Entry 9G9C (electron microscopy, 2.72 A resolution); this record covers chains H and R of the 10 polymer chains in the assembly.

== Chain H ==
Molecule: CRISPR system Cms protein Csm5
Organism: Enterococcus italicus DSM 15952
UniProtKB: E6LHV3 (CSM5_ENTI1); numbering as in UniProt (aligned over 1-349)
Chain sequence (379 residues; numbered 1 to 379; the number before each row is that of its first residue):
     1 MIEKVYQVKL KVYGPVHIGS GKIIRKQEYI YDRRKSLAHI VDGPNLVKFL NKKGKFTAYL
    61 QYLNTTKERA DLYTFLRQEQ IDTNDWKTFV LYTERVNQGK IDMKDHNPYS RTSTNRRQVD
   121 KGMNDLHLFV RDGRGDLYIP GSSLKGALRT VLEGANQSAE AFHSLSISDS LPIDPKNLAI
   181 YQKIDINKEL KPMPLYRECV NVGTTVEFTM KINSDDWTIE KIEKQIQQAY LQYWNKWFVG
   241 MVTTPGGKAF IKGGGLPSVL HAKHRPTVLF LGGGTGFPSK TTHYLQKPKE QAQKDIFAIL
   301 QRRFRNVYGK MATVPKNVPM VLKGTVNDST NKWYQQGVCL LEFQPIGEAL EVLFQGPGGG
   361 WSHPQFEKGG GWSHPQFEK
Unresolved in the structure: 1-2, 101-120, 155-160, 261-265, 325, 346-379
Differences from the reference sequence: expression tag (350-379)

== Chain R ==
Molecule: 45-nt RNA strand
Organism: Enterococcus italicus DSM 15952
Sequence (45 nucleotides; each row starts with the number of its first residue; numbers below 1 keep their minus sign (A-7 is residue -7)):
    -7 ACGAGAACAU GCGCGACAUU CCGAAGAACG CUGAAGCGCU GGGGG
Unresolved in the structure: 28-37

== How chain H and chain R interact ==
Contacting residue pairs (59):
  His17(H) - A20(R)  phosphate contact
  Ile18(H) - A20(R)  phosphate contact
  Gly19(H) - A19(R)  sugar contact
  Gly19(H) - A20(R)  hydrogen bond to the phosphate
  Gly21(H) - A19(R)  base contact
  Pro140(H) - A19(R)  phosphate contact
  Ser142(H) - G18(R)  sugar contact
  Ser142(H) - A19(R)  hydrogen bond to the phosphate
  Ser143(H) - G18(R)  hydrogen bond to the phosphate
  Ser143(H) - A19(R)  hydrogen bond to the phosphate
  Lys145(H) - A16(R)  salt bridge to the phosphate
  Lys145(H) - A17(R)  salt bridge to the phosphate
  Gly146(H) - G18(R)  sugar contact
  Ala147(H) - G18(R)  base contact
  Arg149(H) - A16(R)  sugar contact
  Arg149(H) - A17(R)  salt bridge to the phosphate
  Arg149(H) - G18(R)  phosphate contact
  Thr150(H) - G18(R)  hydrogen bond to the base
  Phe162(H) - A16(R)  phosphate contact
  Phe162(H) - A17(R)  phosphate contact
  His163(H) - G15(R)  hydrogen bond to the phosphate
  His163(H) - A16(R)  salt bridge to the phosphate
  Lys183(H) - C23(R)  base contact
  Asp185(H) - C23(R)  hydrogen bond to the sugar
  Lys191(H) - U24(R)  base contact
  Lys191(H) - G25(R)  hydrogen bond to the base
  Met193(H) - C23(R)  base contact
  Met193(H) - U24(R)  base contact
  Phe270(H) - G18(R)  base contact
  Leu271(H) - G18(R)  base contact
  Leu271(H) - A20(R)  phosphate contact
  Gly273(H) - A20(R)  phosphate contact
  Gly273(H) - C21(R)  phosphate contact
  Gly274(H) - A20(R)  sugar contact
  Gly274(H) - C21(R)  hydrogen bond to the phosphate
  Thr275(H) - C21(R)  hydrogen bond to the phosphate
  Gly276(H) - C21(R)  hydrogen bond to the phosphate
  Gly276(H) - G22(R)  phosphate contact
  Phe277(H) - C21(R)  hydrogen bond to the phosphate
  Phe277(H) - G22(R)  hydrogen bond to the phosphate
  Lys280(H) - G18(R)  hydrogen bond to the base
  Lys280(H) - A20(R)  phosphate contact
  Lys280(H) - C21(R)  phosphate contact
  Leu300(H) - G22(R)  sugar contact
  Arg303(H) - C21(R)  hydrogen bond to the sugar
  Phe304(H) - C21(R)  base contact
  Phe304(H) - G22(R)  sugar contact
  Val307(H) - G22(R)  sugar contact
  Val307(H) - C23(R)  sugar contact
  Val307(H) - U24(R)  sugar contact
  Tyr308(H) - G22(R)  hydrogen bond to the phosphate
  Tyr308(H) - C23(R)  hydrogen bond to the phosphate
  Pro319(H) - G22(R)  phosphate contact
  Pro319(H) - C23(R)  phosphate contact
  Met320(H) - C23(R)  hydrogen bond to the phosphate
  Met320(H) - U24(R)  phosphate contact
  Val321(H) - C23(R)  hydrogen bond to the phosphate
  Lys323(H) - G22(R)  phosphate contact
  Lys323(H) - C23(R)  salt bridge to the phosphate
Also at the interface, not in a pair above, chain H (37 interface residues in all): Gly272, Pro278
Also at the interface, not in a pair above, chain R (12 interface residues in all): A26

== Overview ==
37 residues of chain H and 12 residues of chain R are in contact; the contacts include 19 hydrogen bonds and 5
salt bridges. Among the polar pairs are Thr150(H)-G18(R), Lys191(H)-G25(R) and Lys280(H)-G18(R).
Chain H is CRISPR system Cms protein Csm5 and chain R is a 45-nt RNA strand, both from Enterococcus italicus
DSM 15952; the structure, CryoEM structure of Enterococcus italicus Csm-crRNA-CTR (3.2) complex, was
determined by electron microscopy (same publication as 9G9A, 9G9B, 9G9D, 9G9E, 9G9F, 9G9G and 4 further
entries).
